PDB entry 6ZP3 | X-ray diffraction, 1.80 A resolution | chain A

[Chain A]
Molecule: Thioredoxin glutathione reductase
Organism: Schistosoma mansoni
Notes: EC 1.8.1.9
UniProt: G4V8J4 (G4V8J4_SCHMA); numbering as in UniProt (aligned over 1-598)
Sequence (598 residues; row label = number of the first residue in the row):
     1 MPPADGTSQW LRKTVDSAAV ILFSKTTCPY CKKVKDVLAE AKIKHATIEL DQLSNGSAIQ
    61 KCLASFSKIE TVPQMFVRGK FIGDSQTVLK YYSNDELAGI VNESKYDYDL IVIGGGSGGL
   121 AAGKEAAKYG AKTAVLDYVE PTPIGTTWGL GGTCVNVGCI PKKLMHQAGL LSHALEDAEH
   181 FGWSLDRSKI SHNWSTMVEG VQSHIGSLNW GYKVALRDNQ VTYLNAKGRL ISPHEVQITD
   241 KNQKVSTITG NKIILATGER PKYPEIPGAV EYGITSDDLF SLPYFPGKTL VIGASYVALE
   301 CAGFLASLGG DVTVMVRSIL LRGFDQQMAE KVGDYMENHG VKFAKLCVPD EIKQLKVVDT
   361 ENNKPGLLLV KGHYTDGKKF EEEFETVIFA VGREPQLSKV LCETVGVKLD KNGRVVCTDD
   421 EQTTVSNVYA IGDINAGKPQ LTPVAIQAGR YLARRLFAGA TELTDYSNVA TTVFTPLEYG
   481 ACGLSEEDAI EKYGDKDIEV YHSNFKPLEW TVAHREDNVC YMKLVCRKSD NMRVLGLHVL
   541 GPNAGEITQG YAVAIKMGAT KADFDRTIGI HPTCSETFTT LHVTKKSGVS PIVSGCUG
Disordered / not traced: 1-5, 594-598
Modified positions: Sec597 (selenocysteine)
Disulfide bonds: C28-C31, C154-C159
Bound ions: Ca2+: Q447, D565, T567, T579
Ligand contacts:
  - FAD (flavin-adenine dinucleotide): I113, G114, G115, G116, S117, G118, G119, L136, D137, Y138, V139, G152, T153, C154, V157, G158, C159, K162, A226, K227, G228, A256, T257, G258, E259, S276, F280, Y296, V297, R393, I431, G432, D433, Q440, L441, T442, P443, A445, F474, H571, P572
  - 2-(2-methyl-1H-indol-3-yl)ethanoic acid (QN5): R317, S318, I319, R322, V391

[In short]
Chain A binds flavin-adenine dinucleotide and 2-(2-methyl-1H-indol-3-yl)ethanoic acid. The Ca2+ site is built
by Q447, D565, T567 and T579.
Chain A is Thioredoxin glutathione reductase (Schistosoma mansoni); the structure, Thioredoxin glutathione
reductase from Schistosoma mansoni in complex with 2-Methylindole-3-acetic acid, was determined by X-ray
diffraction, deposited together with 6ZLB, 6ZLP, 6ZST, 7B02 and 7NPX.
